Entry 1RYY (X-ray diffraction, 2.80 A resolution); this record covers chains A and B of the 4 polymer chains in the assembly.

Chain A (and B):
Name: alpha-amino acid ester hydrolase
Organism: Acetobacter pasteurianus
Notes: EC 3.1.1.43; fragment: Alpha-amino acid ester hydrolase; chain B of this document is another copy of the same molecule, construct and numbering; everything in this record applies to it too
UniProt: Q8VRK8 (Q8VRK8_ACEPA); residues 41-667 here = UniProt positions 41-667
Amino-acid sequence (652 residues; row label = number of the first residue in the row):
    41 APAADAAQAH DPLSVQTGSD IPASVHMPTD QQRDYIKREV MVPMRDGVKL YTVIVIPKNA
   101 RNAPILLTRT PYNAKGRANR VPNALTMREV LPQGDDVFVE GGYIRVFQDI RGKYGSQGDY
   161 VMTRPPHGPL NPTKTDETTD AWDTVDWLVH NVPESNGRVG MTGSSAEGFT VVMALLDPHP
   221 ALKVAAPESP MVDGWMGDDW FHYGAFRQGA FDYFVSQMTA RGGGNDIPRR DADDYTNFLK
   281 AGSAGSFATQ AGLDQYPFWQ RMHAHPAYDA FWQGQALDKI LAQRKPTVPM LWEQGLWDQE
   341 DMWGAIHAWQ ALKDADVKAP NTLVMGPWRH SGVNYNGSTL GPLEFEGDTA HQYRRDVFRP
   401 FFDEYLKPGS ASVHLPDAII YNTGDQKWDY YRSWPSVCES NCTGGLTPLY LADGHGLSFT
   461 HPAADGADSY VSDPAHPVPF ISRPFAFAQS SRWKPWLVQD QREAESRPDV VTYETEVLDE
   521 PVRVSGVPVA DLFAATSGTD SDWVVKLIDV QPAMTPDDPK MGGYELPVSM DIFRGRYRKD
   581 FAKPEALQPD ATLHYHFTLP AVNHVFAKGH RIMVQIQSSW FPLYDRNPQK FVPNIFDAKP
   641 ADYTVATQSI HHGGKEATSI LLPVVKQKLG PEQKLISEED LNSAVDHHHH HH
Unresolved in the structure: 41-49, 66-70, 667-692
Construct notes: engineered mutation Ala206 (Tyr in Q8VRK8); expression tag (668-692)

How chain A and chain B interact:
Pairs across the interface (21):
  Arg120(A) with Pro556(B); Asp557(B), salt bridge
  Arg128(A) with Pro556(B); Asp557(B), salt bridge
  Glu129(A) with Met554(B); Pro556(B)
  Gln133(A) with Asp557(B)
  Glu386(A) with Gly387(B); Asp388(B), hydrogen bond (side chain-backbone); Gln392(B), hydrogen bond
  Gly387(A) with Glu386(B); Gly387(B)
  Asp388(A) with Glu386(B), hydrogen bond (backbone-side chain)
  Gln392(A) with Glu386(B), hydrogen bond
  Met554(A) with Glu129(B)
  Pro556(A) with Arg120(B); Arg128(B); Glu129(B)
  Asp557(A) with Arg120(B), salt bridge; Arg128(B), salt bridge; Gln133(B)
Also at the interface, not in a pair above, chain A (16 interface residues in all): Asp136, Asn376, Ser378, Glu384, Phe385
Also at the interface, not in a pair above, chain B (15 interface residues in all): Asp136, Asn376, Glu384, Phe385

Overview:
Chain A and chain B form an interface of 16 and 15 residues respectively; the contacts include 4 hydrogen
bonds and 4 salt bridges. Polar contacts include Arg120(A)-Asp557(B), Arg128(A)-Asp557(B) and
Glu386(A)-Asp388(B).
Both chains are alpha-amino acid ester hydrolase (Acetobacter pasteurianus). Entry 1RYY (Acetobacter turbidans
alpha-amino acid ester hydrolase Y206A mutant) was determined by X-ray diffraction, deposited together with
2B4K and 2B9V.
